Entry 8HAF (electron microscopy, 3.25 A resolution); this record covers chains A and N of the 6 polymer chains in the assembly.

== Chain A ==
Protein: Guanine nucleotide-binding protein G(s) subunit alpha-1
Organism: Bos taurus
Amino-acid sequence (361 residues; row label = number of the first residue in the row; note: 33 numbers in that range are skipped by the numbering (no residue carries them; nothing is unmodelled there)):
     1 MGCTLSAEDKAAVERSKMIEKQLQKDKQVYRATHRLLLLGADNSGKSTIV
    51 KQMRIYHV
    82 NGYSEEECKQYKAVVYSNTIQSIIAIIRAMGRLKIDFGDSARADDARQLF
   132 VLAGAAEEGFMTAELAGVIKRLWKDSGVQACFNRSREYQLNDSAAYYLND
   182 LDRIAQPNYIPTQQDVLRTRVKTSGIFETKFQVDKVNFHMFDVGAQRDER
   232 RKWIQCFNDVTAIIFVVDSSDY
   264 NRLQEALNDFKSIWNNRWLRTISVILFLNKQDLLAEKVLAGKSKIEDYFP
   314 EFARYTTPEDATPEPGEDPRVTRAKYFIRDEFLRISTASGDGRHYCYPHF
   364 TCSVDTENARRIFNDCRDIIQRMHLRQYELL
Disordered / not traced: 1-4, 82-203

== Chain N ==
Protein: Nanobody 35
Organism: synthetic construct
Notes: antibody fragment or engineered binder
Amino-acid sequence (140 residues; row label = number of the first residue in the row; numbers below 1 keep their minus sign (Met-1 is residue -1)):
    -1 MAQVQLQESGGGLVQPGGSLRLSCAASGFTFSNYKMNWVRQAPGKGLEWV
    49 SDISQSGASISYTGSVKGRFTISRDNAKNTLYLQMNSLKPEDTAVYYCAR
    99 CPAPFTRDCFDVTSTTYAYRGQGTQVTVSSHHHHHHEPEA
Disordered / not traced: -1 to 0, 130-138
Disulfide bonds: Cys99-Cys107

== How chain A and chain N interact ==
Pairs across the interface - 24 pairs, chain A then chain N:
  Asp229(A) with Ser112(N)
  Glu230(A) with Asp109(N); Ser112(N); Thr114(N)
  Arg231(A) with Asp109(N), hydrogen bond (backbone-side chain)
  Arg232(A) with Pro100(N); Phe108(N); Asp109(N), salt bridge; Tyr115(N)
  Gln267(A) with Trp47(N); Thr61(N)
  Glu268(A) with Leu45(N)
  Asn271(A) with Trp47(N)
  Ser275(A) with Cys107(N), hydrogen bond (side chain-backbone); Phe108(N)
  Ile276(A) with Phe108(N)
  Asn278(A) with Arg105(N); Asp106(N)
  Asn279(A) with Asp106(N); Phe108(N)
  Arg280(A) with Asp106(N), hydrogen bond (backbone-side chain)
  Pro313(A) with Gly62(N)
  Glu314(A) with Lys65(N), salt bridge
  Ser352(A) with Arg105(N), hydrogen bond
Other interface residues (no listed pair), chain A (17 interface residues in all): Arg228, Tyr311
Other interface residues (no listed pair), chain N (16 interface residues in all): Ser63, Thr113

== Overview ==
17 residues of chain A face 16 of chain N across their interface; the contacts include 4 hydrogen bonds and 2
salt bridges. Polar pairs include Arg232(A)-Asp109(N), Glu314(A)-Lys65(N) and Arg231(A)-Asp109(N).
Here chain A is Guanine nucleotide-binding protein G(s) subunit alpha-1 (Bos taurus) and chain N is Nanobody
35 (synthetic construct). Entry 8HAF (PTHrP-PTH1R-Gs complex) was determined by electron microscopy (same
publication as 8HA0 and 8HAO).
